Entry 8YC0 (electron microscopy, 4.12 A resolution (low resolution: residue-level contacts below are approximate; hydrogen-bond / salt-bridge calls are withheld)); this record covers chains e and g of the 8 polymer chains in the assembly.

== Chain e ==
Protein: T-cell surface glycoprotein CD3 epsilon chain
From: Homo sapiens
UniProt: P07766 (CD3E_HUMAN); residues 1-207 here = UniProt positions 1-207
Chain sequence (207 residues; numbered 1 to 207; the number before each row is that of its first residue):
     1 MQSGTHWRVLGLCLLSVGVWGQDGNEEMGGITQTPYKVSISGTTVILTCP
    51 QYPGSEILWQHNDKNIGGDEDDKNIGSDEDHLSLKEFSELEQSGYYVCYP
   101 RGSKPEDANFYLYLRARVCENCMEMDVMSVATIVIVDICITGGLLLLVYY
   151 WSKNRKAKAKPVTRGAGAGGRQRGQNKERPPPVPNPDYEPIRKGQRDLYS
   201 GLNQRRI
Disordered / not traced: 1-32, 154-207
Cystine bridges: C49-C98, C119-C122

== Chain g ==
Protein: T-cell surface glycoprotein CD3 gamma chain
From: Homo sapiens
UniProt: P09693 (CD3G_HUMAN); residue numbers follow UniProt; this construct covers 1-182
Chain sequence (182 residues; numbered 1 to 182; the number before each row is that of its first residue):
     1 MEQGKGLAVLILAIILLQGTLAQSIKGNHLVKVYDYQEDGSVLLTCDAEA
    51 KNITWFKDGKMIGFLTEDKKKWNLGSNAKDPRGMYQCKGSQNKSKPLQVY
   101 YRMCQNCIELNAATISGFLFAEIVSIFVLAVGVYFIAGQDGVRQSRASDK
   151 QTLLPNDQLYQPLKDREDDQYSHLQGNQLRRN
Disordered / not traced: 1-25, 141-182
Curated features (UniProtKB/Swiss-Prot):
  - motif: L153, L154 (Di-leucine motif)
  - modified residue (Phosphoserine): S145, S148
  - glycosylation (N-linked (GlcNAc...) asparagine): N52, N92
  - mutagenesis: L153 (L153A: Abolishes lysosomal targeting; L153I: Diminished but persistent lysosomal targeting), L154 (L154A: Abolishes lysosomal targeting; L154A: Diminished but persistent lysosomal targeting; L154I: No effect), Y160 (Y160A: Abolishes lysosomal targeting), L163 (L163A: Abolishes lysosomal targeting)
Cystine bridges: C46-C87, C104-C107

== Interface between chain e and chain g ==
Residue-residue contacts (4):
  D71(e) - D68(g)
  D72(e) - D68(g)
  E89(e) - D39(g)
  L90(e) - E38(g)
Also at the interface, not in a pair above, chain g (5 interface residues in all): Y36, Q37

== Overview ==
4 residues of chain e and 5 residues of chain g are in contact. UniProt lists 4 mutagenesis sites on chain g.
Chain e is T-cell surface glycoprotein CD3 epsilon chain and chain g is T-cell surface glycoprotein CD3 gamma
chain, both from Homo sapiens; the structure, T cell receptor V delta2 V gamma9 in GDN, was determined by
electron microscopy (same publication as 8JBV, 8JC0, 8JCB, 8WXE, 8WY0 and 8WYI).
